Entry 6LTS (X-ray diffraction, 3.45 A resolution); this record covers chains D and F of the 8 polymer chains in the assembly.

Chain D:
Protein: DNA-directed RNA polymerase subunit beta'
From: Thermus thermophilus HB8
Notes: EC 2.7.7.6
Reference sequence: Q8RQE8 (RPOC_THET8); residues 1-1524 here = UniProt positions 1-1524
Chain sequence (1524 residues; numbered 1 to 1524; the number before each row is that of its first residue):
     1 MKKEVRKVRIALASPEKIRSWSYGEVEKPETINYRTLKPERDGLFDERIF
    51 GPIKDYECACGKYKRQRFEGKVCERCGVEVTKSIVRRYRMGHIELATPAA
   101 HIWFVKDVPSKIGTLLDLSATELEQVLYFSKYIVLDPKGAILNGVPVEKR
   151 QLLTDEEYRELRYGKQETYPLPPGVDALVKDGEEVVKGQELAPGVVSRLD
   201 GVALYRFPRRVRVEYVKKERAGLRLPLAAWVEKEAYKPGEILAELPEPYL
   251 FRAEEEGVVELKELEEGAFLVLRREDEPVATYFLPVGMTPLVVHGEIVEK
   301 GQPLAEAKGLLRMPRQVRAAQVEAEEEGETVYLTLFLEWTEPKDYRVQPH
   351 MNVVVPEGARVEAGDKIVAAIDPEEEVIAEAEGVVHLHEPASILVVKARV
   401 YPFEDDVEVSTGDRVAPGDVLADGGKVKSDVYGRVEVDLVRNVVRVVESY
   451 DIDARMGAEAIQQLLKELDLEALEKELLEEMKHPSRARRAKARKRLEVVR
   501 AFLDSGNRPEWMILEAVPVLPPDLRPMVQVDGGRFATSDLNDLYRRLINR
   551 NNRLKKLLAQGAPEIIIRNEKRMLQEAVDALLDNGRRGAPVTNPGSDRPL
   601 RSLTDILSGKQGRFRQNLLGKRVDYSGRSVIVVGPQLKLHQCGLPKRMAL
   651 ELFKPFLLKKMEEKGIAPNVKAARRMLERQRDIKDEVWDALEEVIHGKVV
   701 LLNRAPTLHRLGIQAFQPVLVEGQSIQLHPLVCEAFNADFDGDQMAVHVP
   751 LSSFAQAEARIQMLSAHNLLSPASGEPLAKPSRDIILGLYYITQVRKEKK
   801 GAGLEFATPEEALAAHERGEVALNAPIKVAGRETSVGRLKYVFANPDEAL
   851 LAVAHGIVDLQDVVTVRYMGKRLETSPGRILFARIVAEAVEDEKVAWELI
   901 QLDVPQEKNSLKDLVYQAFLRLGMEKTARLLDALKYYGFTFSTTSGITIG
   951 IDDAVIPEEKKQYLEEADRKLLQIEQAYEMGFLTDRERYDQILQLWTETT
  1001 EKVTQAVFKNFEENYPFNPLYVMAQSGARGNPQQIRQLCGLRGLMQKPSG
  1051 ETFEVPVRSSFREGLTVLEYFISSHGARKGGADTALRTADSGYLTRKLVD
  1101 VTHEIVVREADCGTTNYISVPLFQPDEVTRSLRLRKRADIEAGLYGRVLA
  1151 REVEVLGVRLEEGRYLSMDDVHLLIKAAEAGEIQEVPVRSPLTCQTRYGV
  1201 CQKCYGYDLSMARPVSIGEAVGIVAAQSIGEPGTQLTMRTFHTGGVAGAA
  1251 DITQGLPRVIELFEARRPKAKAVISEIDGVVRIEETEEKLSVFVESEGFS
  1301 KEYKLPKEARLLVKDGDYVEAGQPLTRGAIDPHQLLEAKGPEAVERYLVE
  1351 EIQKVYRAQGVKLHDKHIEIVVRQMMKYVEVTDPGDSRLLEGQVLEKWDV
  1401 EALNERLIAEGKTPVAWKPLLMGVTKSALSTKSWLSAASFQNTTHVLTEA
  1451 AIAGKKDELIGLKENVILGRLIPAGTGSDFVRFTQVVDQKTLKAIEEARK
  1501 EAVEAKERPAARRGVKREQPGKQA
Disordered / not traced: 1-2, 1238-1251, 1503-1524
Bound ions: Zn2+ site 1: Cys58, Cys60, Cys73, Cys76; Mg2+ site 1: Asp739, Asp741, Asp743; Mg2+ site 2 near Lys840 (its only coordinating residue here); Mg2+ site 3: Trp897, Ile900; Zn2+ site 2: Cys1112, Cys1194, Cys1201, Cys1204

Chain F:
Protein: RNA polymerase sigma factor SigA
From: Thermus thermophilus HB8
Reference sequence: Q5SKW1 (Q5SKW1_THET8); residues 1-423 here = UniProt positions 1-423
Chain sequence (443 residues; numbered -19 to 423; the number before each row is that of its first residue; numbers below 1 keep their minus sign (Met-19 is residue -19)):
   -19 MGSSHHHHHHSSGLVPRGSHMKKSKRKNAQAQEAQETEVLVQEEAEELPE
    31 FPEGEPDPDLEDPDLTLEDDLLDLPEEGEGLDLEEEEEDLPIPKISTSDP
    81 VRQYLHEIGQVPLLTLEEEVELARKVEEGMEAIKKLSEITGLDPDLIREV
   131 VRAKILGSARVRHIPGLKETLDPKTVEEIDQKLKSLPKEHKRYLHIAREG
   181 EAARQHLIEANLRLVVSIAKKYTGRGLSFLDLIQEGNQGLIRAVEKFEYK
   231 RRFKFSTYATWWIRQAINRAIADQARTIRIPVHMVETINKLSRTARQLQQ
   281 ELGREPTYEEIAEAMGPGWDAKRVEETLKIAQEPVSLETPIGDEKDSFYG
   331 DFIPDEHLPSPVDAATQSLLSEELEKALSKLSEREAMVLKLRKGLIDGRE
   381 HTLEEVGAFFGVTRERIRQIENKALRKLKYHESRTRKLRDFLD
Disordered / not traced: -19 to 77, 320-329
Differences from the reference sequence: initiating methionine (-19); expression tag (-18 to 0)
Bound ions: Mg2+: Ala292, Gly296, Trp299

Chain D / chain F interface:
Contacting residue pairs - 124 pairs, chain D then chain F:
  Glu30(D) - Arg259(F)  salt bridge
  Thr31(D) - Thr257(F)  hydrogen bond (side chain-backbone)
  Thr31(D) - Ile258(F)
  Ile32(D) - Ile258(F)  hydrophobic
  Tyr34(D) - Ile258(F)  hydrophobic
  Tyr34(D) - Arg259(F)
  Tyr34(D) - Pro261(F)
  Tyr34(D) - Met264(F)
  Tyr34(D) - Ile310(F)  hydrophobic
  Ile53(D) - His337(F)
  Arg65(D) - Gly378(F)  hydrogen bond (side chain-backbone)
  Arg67(D) - Asp377(F)
  Arg67(D) - Arg379(F)
  Ser83(D) - His337(F)  hydrogen bond
  Tyr128(D) - Gln83(F)
  Phe129(D) - Gln83(F)  hydrogen bond (backbone-side chain)
  Phe129(D) - Glu87(F)
  Ser130(D) - Gln83(F)
  Arg206(D) - Glu101(F)  salt bridge
  Phe207(D) - Glu97(F)
  Phe207(D) - Glu98(F)
  Phe207(D) - Glu101(F)
  Arg209(D) - Glu97(F)  salt bridge
  Pro349(D) - Glu97(F)
  His350(D) - Leu96(F)
  His350(D) - Val100(F)
  His350(D) - Arg232(F)
  Asn352(D) - Arg104(F)
  Ile371(D) - Tyr229(F)  hydrophobic
  Ile371(D) - Lys230(F)
  Ile371(D) - Arg232(F)
  Ala391(D) - Glu97(F)
  Asp406(D) - Lys171(F)  salt bridge
  Val407(D) - Lys171(F)  hydrogen bond (backbone-side chain)
  Val407(D) - His175(F)
  Glu408(D) - Lys164(F)
  Glu408(D) - Lys171(F)  salt bridge
  Val409(D) - His175(F)  hydrogen bond (backbone-side chain)
  Ser410(D) - Leu174(F)
  Ser410(D) - His175(F)
  Ser410(D) - Arg178(F)
  Thr411(D) - Ile135(F)
  Thr411(D) - His175(F)
  Thr411(D) - Arg178(F)  hydrogen bond (backbone-side chain)
  Gly412(D) - Lys134(F)
  Gly412(D) - Ile135(F)
  Asp413(D) - Lys134(F)
  Asp413(D) - Lys164(F)  salt bridge
  Asp413(D) - Arg178(F)  salt bridge
  Arg434(D) - Ile135(F)  hydrogen bond (side chain-backbone)
  Val437(D) - His175(F)
  Leu439(D) - Arg172(F)
  Met527(D) - Thr257(F)
  Met527(D) - Ile258(F)  hydrophobic
  Val530(D) - Ile333(F)  hydrophobic
  Gly533(D) - Lys309(F)
  Arg534(D) - Gln312(F)
  Arg534(D) - Glu313(F)  hydrogen bond (side chain-backbone)
  Phe535(D) - Pro314(F)
  Phe535(D) - Val315(F)  hydrogen bond (backbone-backbone)
  Ala536(D) - Val315(F)
  Ala536(D) - Leu317(F)  hydrophobic
  Thr537(D) - Val315(F)  hydrogen bond (backbone-backbone)
  Thr537(D) - Ser316(F)
  Thr537(D) - Leu317(F)  hydrogen bond (backbone-backbone)
  Ser538(D) - Glu318(F)
  Asp539(D) - Ser316(F)  hydrogen bond
  Asp539(D) - Glu318(F)  hydrogen bond (backbone-side chain)
  Asp542(D) - Thr257(F)  hydrogen bond
  Arg545(D) - Gln254(F)  hydrogen bond (side chain-backbone)
  Arg545(D) - Arg256(F)  hydrogen bond (side chain-backbone)
  Arg545(D) - Thr257(F)  hydrogen bond
  Asn549(D) - Gln254(F)
  Arg550(D) - Asp211(F)  salt bridge
  Arg553(D) - Asp211(F)  salt bridge
  Arg553(D) - Gln214(F)
  Arg553(D) - Glu215(F)  salt bridge
  Lys555(D) - Arg142(F)  hydrogen bond (backbone-side chain)
  Lys556(D) - Gln218(F)  hydrogen bond
  Leu557(D) - Gln214(F)
  Leu557(D) - Gln218(F)
  Leu558(D) - Arg142(F)
  Ala559(D) - Arg142(F)
  Ala559(D) - Ile144(F)
  Gln560(D) - Arg132(F)
  Gln560(D) - Arg184(F)  hydrogen bond (backbone-side chain)
  Gln560(D) - Arg222(F)  hydrogen bond
  Gly561(D) - Arg140(F)
  Gly561(D) - Arg184(F)  hydrogen bond (backbone-side chain)
  Gly561(D) - Gln185(F)  hydrogen bond (backbone-side chain)
  Ala562(D) - Arg140(F)  hydrogen bond (backbone-side chain)
  Ala562(D) - Ile221(F)  hydrophobic
  Pro563(D) - Gln185(F)
  Pro563(D) - Ile188(F)  hydrophobic
  Pro563(D) - Glu189(F)
  Glu564(D) - Arg140(F)  salt bridge
  Ile565(D) - Ile88(F)  hydrophobic
  Ile565(D) - Val91(F)  hydrophobic
  Ile565(D) - Glu189(F)
  Ile566(D) - Ile188(F)  hydrophobic
  Ile566(D) - Leu192(F)  hydrophobic
  Ile566(D) - Gln214(F)
  Ile566(D) - Asn217(F)
  Ile567(D) - Arg140(F)
  Arg568(D) - Glu87(F)  salt bridge
  Asn569(D) - Tyr84(F)
  Asn569(D) - Gln214(F)  hydrogen bond
  Glu570(D) - Gln214(F)  hydrogen bond
  Arg572(D) - Pro80(F)  hydrogen bond (side chain-backbone)
  Arg572(D) - Gln83(F)  hydrogen bond
  Arg572(D) - Glu87(F)  salt bridge
  Met573(D) - Leu210(F)  hydrophobic
  Met573(D) - Asp211(F)
  Met573(D) - Gln214(F)
  Glu576(D) - Pro80(F)
  Arg598(D) - Ser316(F)  hydrogen bond
  Arg598(D) - Glu318(F)
  Arg601(D) - Glu318(F)
  Asn669(D) - Asp420(F)  hydrogen bond
  Lys671(D) - Thr346(F)
  Lys671(D) - Asp420(F)
  Lys671(D) - Asp423(F)  salt bridge
  Ala672(D) - Asp420(F)
  Arg674(D) - Val342(F)
Also at the interface, not in a pair above, chain D (82 interface residues in all): Asn33, Asp55, Ile84, Glu156, Arg159, Asp372, Glu375, Pro526, Arg587, Pro594, Pro668, Val670, Arg675
Also at the interface, not in a pair above, chain F (83 interface residues in all): Ser78, Gln90, Glu129, Leu136, Pro145, Asp160, Lys168, Ile176, Glu179, Gly206, Ser208, Ile213, Ile260, Leu338, Leu349, Gly374, Glu380, Phe421

In short:
The interface between chain D and chain F involves 82 residues on one side and 83 on the other, with 31
hydrogen bonds and 14 salt bridges. Polar pairs include Glu30(D)-Arg259(F), Arg206(D)-Glu101(F) and
Arg209(D)-Glu97(F). Cys58(D), Cys60(D), Cys73(D) and Cys76(D) form the Zn2+ site 1.
Here chain D is DNA-directed RNA polymerase subunit beta' and chain F is RNA polymerase sigma factor SigA,
both from Thermus thermophilus HB8. Entry 6LTS (Crystal structure of Thermus thermophilus transcription
initiation complex comprising a truncated sigma finger) was determined by X-ray diffraction together with
6KQD, 6KQE, 6KQF, 6KQG, 6KQH, 6KQL and 6 further entries from the same study.
